PDB entry 6XA3 | X-ray diffraction, 2.96 A resolution | chain A

[Chain A]
Molecule: TamI
Organism: Streptomyces sp. 307-9
UniProt: D3Y1J3 (D3Y1J3_9ACTN); numbering as in UniProt (aligned over 2-412)
Chain sequence (442 residues; numbered -29 to 412; the number before each row is that of its first residue; numbers below 1 keep their minus sign (Met-29 is residue -29)):
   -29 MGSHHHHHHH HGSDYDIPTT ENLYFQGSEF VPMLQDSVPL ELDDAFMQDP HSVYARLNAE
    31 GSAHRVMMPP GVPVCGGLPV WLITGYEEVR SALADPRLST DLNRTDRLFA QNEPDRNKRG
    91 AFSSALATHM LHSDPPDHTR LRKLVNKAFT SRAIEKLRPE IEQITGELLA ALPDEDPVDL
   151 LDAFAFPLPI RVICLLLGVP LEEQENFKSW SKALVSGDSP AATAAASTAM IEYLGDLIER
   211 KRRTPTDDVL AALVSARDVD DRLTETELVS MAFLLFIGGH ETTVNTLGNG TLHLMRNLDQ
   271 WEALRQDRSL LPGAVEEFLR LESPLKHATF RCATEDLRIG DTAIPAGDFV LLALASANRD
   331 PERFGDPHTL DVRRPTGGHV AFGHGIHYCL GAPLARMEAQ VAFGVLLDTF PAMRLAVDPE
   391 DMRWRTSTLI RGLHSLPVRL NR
Disordered / not traced: -29 to -16, 42, 75-91, 412
Differences from the reference sequence: expression tag (-29 to 1)
Small-molecule neighbours: heme (HEM): Leu63, Met100, Leu101, His108, Arg112, Leu244, Leu245, Gly248, Gly249, Thr252, Thr253, Thr256, Leu289, Pro294, Leu295, Ala298, Thr299, Arg301, Leu324, Ala351, Phe352, Gly353, Ile356, His357, Tyr358, Cys359, Leu360, Gly361, Leu364, Ala365

[In short]
Bound to chain A: heme.
Chain A is TamI (Streptomyces sp. 307-9); the structure, Structure of the ligand free P450 monooxygenase TamI,
was determined by X-ray diffraction together with 6XA2 from the same study.
